9OUW - chains F and I of the 8 polymer chains in the assembly; structure by electron microscopy, 3.20 A resolution.

Chain F (and I):
Name: Speckle-type POZ protein
Source organism: Homo sapiens
Notes: chain I of this document is another copy of the same molecule, construct and numbering; everything in this record applies to it too
UniProtKB: O43791 (SPOP_HUMAN); numbering as in UniProt (aligned over 1-373)
Amino-acid sequence (373 residues; numbered 1 to 373; the number before each row is that of its first residue):
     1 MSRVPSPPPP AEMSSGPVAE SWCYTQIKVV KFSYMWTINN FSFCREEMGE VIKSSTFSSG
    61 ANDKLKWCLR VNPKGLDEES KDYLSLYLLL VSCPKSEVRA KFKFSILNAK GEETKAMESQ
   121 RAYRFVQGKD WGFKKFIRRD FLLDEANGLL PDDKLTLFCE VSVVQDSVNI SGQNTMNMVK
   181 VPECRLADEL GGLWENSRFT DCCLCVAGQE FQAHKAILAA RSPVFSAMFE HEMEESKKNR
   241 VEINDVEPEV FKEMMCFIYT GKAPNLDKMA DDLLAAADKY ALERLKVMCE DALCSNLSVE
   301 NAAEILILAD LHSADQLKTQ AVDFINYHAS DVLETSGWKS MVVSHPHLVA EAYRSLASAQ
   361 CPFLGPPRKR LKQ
Disordered / not traced: 1-15, 176-373 (chain I: 1-29, 165-373)
Swiss-Prot annotation at these positions:
  - region: Y123 to F133 (Important for binding substrate proteins), L186 to I217 (Important for homodimerization)
From the paper describing this entry:
  - disease-associated variants - E47K (14 +/- 2-fold), E78K (18 +/- 4-fold): increased binding to BRD3
  - disease-associated variants - E47K, E78K: unchanged binding to BRD3 peptide
  - disease-associated variants - E47K, E78K: increased binding to Cul3/Rbx1 complex
  - mutagenesis - V51E: unchanged binding to Cul3
  - mutagenesis - M48I/E78K, R70Q/E78K, E78K/G128S, E78K/K134N, S96R: unchanged catalytic activity on BRD3
  - disease-associated variants - E47K, E78K: increased catalytic activity on BRD3
  - mutagenesis - V51E: decreased catalytic activity on BRD3
  - mutagenesis - D77E: increased catalytic activity
  - disease-associated variants - E47K, E78K: decreased localization to nuclear speckles
  - mutagenesis - V51E: unchanged localization to nuclear speckles
  - disease-associated variants - M48I, R70L, R70Q, G128S, K134N: decreased catalytic activity
  - disease-associated variants - M48I, G128S: unchanged binding to peptide
  - disease-associated variants - K134N (11-fold): decreased binding to substrate peptide
  - disease-associated variants - K134N (11-fold): decreased binding to full-length SPOP K134N

Interface between chain F and chain I:
Residue-residue contacts - 14 pairs, chain F then chain I:
  E46(F) with R124(I), salt bridge
  G49(F) with K129(I), hydrogen bond (backbone-side chain)
  D77(F) with E79(I); K134(I), salt bridge
  E79(F) with E79(I)
  R124(F) with E46(I), salt bridge; E47(I), salt bridge
  Q127(F) with K53(I)
  G128(F) with R70(I), hydrogen bond (backbone-side chain)
  K129(F) with G49(I), hydrogen bond (side chain-backbone); E50(I); V51(I)
  W131(F) with G49(I)
  K134(F) with E79(I), salt bridge
Interface residues without a listed pair, chain F (12 interface residues in all): V51, K53
Interface residues without a listed pair, chain I (14 interface residues in all): Q127, G128, W131

In short:
12 residues of chain F and 14 residues of chain I are in contact, with 3 hydrogen bonds and 5 salt bridges.
Polar pairs include E46(F)-R124(I), D77(F)-K134(I) and R124(F)-E47(I). The paper reports that M48I, R70L and
R70Q of chain F, among others, reduce catalytic activity; E47K and E78K of chain F increase binding to BRD3;
14 substitutions were tested in all.
Chain F and chain I are both Speckle-type POZ protein (Homo sapiens); the structure, SPOP double donut locally
refined MATH domains, was determined by electron microscopy (same publication as 9OUT and 9OUU).
